2DHR - chains A and F of the 6 polymer chains in the assembly; structure by X-ray diffraction, 3.90 A resolution.

== Chain A (and F) ==
Molecule: FtsH
From: Thermus thermophilus
Notes: fragment: whole cytosolic region; chain F of this document is another copy of the same molecule, construct and numbering; everything in this record applies to it too
UniProt: Q9LCZ4 (Q9LCZ4_THETH); numbering as in UniProt (aligned over 126-624)
Chain sequence (499 residues; each row starts with the number of its first residue):
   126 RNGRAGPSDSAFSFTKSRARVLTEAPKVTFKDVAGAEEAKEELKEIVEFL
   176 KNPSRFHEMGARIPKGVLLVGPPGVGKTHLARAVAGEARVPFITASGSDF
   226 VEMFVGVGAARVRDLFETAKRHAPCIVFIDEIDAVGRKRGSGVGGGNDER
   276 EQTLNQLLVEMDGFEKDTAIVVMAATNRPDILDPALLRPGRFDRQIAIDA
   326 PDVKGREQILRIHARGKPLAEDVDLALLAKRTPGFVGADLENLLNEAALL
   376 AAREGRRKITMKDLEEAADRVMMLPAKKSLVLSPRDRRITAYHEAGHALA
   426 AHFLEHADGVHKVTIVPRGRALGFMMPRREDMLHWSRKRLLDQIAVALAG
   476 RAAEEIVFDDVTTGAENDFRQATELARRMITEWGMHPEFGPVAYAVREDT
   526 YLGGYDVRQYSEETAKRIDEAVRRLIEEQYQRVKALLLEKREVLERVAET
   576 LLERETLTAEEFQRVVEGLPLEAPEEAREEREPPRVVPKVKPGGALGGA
Not modelled in the structure: 126-142, 601-624 (chain F: 126-142, 264-271, 601-624)
Differences from the reference sequence: engineered mutation Leu399 (Gly in Q9LCZ4)
Small-molecule neighbours: ADP (adenosine-5'-diphosphate): Ala159, Pro197, Pro198, Gly199, Val200, Gly201, Lys202, Thr203, His204, Arg207, Asp255, Ala300, Ile334, His338, Gly362, Ala363, Glu366

== Chain A / chain F interface ==
Pairs across the interface (73; chain A residue first):
  Arg145(A) - Asp287(F)  salt bridge
  Ser221(A) - Arg313(F)
  Glu227(A) - Pro309(F)
  Glu256(A) - Arg313(F)  salt bridge
  Glu256(A) - Tyr526(F)
  Asp258(A) - Thr525(F)
  Ala259(A) - Leu527(F)  hydrophobic
  Arg262(A) - Glu523(F)  salt bridge
  Arg303(A) - Arg522(F)  hydrogen bond (side chain-backbone)
  Arg303(A) - Asp524(F)  salt bridge
  Ile306(A) - Thr525(F)
  Gly341(A) - Gly185(F)
  Lys342(A) - Met184(F)  hydrogen bond (side chain-backbone)
  Lys342(A) - Gly185(F)
  Glu366(A) - Arg187(F)  salt bridge
  Asn370(A) - Arg187(F)  hydrogen bond (side chain-backbone)
  Ala373(A) - Gly185(F)
  Ala373(A) - Ala186(F)  hydrophobic
  Leu374(A) - Glu170(F)
  Leu374(A) - Phe181(F)  hydrophobic
  Leu374(A) - Ala186(F)  hydrophobic
  Leu374(A) - Arg187(F)
  Leu374(A) - Ile188(F)  hydrophobic
  Ala377(A) - Glu173(F)
  Ala377(A) - Phe181(F)
  Arg378(A) - Glu166(F)  hydrogen bond (side chain-backbone)
  Arg378(A) - Lys169(F)
  Arg378(A) - Glu170(F)  salt bridge
  Arg378(A) - Glu173(F)
  Gly380(A) - Arg180(F)
  Arg382(A) - Met184(F)
  Arg395(A) - Glu170(F)  salt bridge
  Lys402(A) - Met451(F)  hydrogen bond
  Lys402(A) - Glu455(F)
  Leu405(A) - Leu458(F)  hydrophobic
  Arg443(A) - His459(F)
  Arg476(A) - Gly509(F)  hydrogen bond (side chain-backbone)
  Val486(A) - Arg462(F)
  Val486(A) - Lys463(F)
  Thr487(A) - Ser461(F)
  Thr487(A) - Arg462(F)  hydrogen bond (backbone-backbone)
  Thr487(A) - Met510(F)
  Thr488(A) - His459(F)  hydrogen bond (side chain-backbone)
  Thr488(A) - Trp460(F)  hydrogen bond (side chain-backbone)
  Thr488(A) - Ser461(F)
  Gly489(A) - His459(F)  hydrogen bond (backbone-side chain)
  Gly489(A) - Trp460(F)  hydrogen bond (backbone-backbone)
  Gly489(A) - Trp508(F)
  Glu491(A) - Glu507(F)
  Glu491(A) - Trp508(F)
  Phe494(A) - Pro516(F)
  Arg495(A) - Ala518(F)
  Arg495(A) - Val521(F)
  Thr498(A) - Val517(F)
  Thr498(A) - Ala518(F)  hydrogen bond (side chain-backbone)
  Glu537(A) - Ser536(F)
  Glu537(A) - Glu537(F)  hydrogen bond (side chain-backbone)
  Ala540(A) - Ser536(F)
  Lys541(A) - Ser536(F)  hydrogen bond (backbone-side chain)
  Lys541(A) - Glu538(F)
  Asp544(A) - Tyr535(F)
  Asp544(A) - Ser536(F)  hydrogen bond
  Asp544(A) - Thr539(F)  hydrogen bond
  Val547(A) - Val517(F)
  Arg548(A) - Glu513(F)  hydrogen bond (side chain-backbone)
  Arg548(A) - Phe514(F)
  Arg548(A) - Val517(F)
  Arg548(A) - Tyr519(F)
  Ile551(A) - Pro516(F)  hydrophobic
  Glu552(A) - His511(F)  salt bridge
  Glu552(A) - Pro516(F)
  Tyr555(A) - His511(F)
  Tyr555(A) - Pro516(F)  hydrophobic
Other interface residues (no listed pair), chain A (49 interface residues in all): Ser223, Asp224, Ser266, Asn302, Glu379, Val406, Leu473, Ala490
Other interface residues (no listed pair), chain F (51 interface residues in all): Lys263, Asp308, Ala310, Arg316, Gly515, Val532

== Summary ==
49 residues of chain A face 51 of chain F across their interface; the contacts include 17 hydrogen bonds and 8
salt bridges. Polar contacts include Arg145(A)-Asp287(F), Glu256(A)-Arg313(F) and Arg262(A)-Glu523(F). Ligands
of chain A: ADP.
Chain A and chain F are both FtsH (Thermus thermophilus); the structure, Whole cytosolic region of
ATP-dependent metalloprotease FtsH (G399L), was determined by X-ray diffraction together with 4EIW and 2DI4
from the same study.
